Entry 1NAM (X-ray diffraction, 2.70 A resolution); this record covers chains A and B of the 5 polymer chains in the assembly.

== Chain A ==
Molecule: BM3.3 T Cell Receptor alpha-Chain
Source organism: Mus musculus
Notes: fragment: Fv Fragment, Variable Domain
Sequence (116 residues; each row starts with the number of its first residue; note: 1 number in that range is skipped by the numbering (no residue carries it; nothing is unmodelled there)):
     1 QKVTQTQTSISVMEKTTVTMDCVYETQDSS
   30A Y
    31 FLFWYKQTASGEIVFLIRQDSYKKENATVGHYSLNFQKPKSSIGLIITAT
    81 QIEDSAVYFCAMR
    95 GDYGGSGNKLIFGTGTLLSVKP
Cystine bridges: Cys22-Cys90
Covalently attached groups: N-acetylglucosamine (NAG) linked to Asn56

== Chain B ==
Molecule: BM3.3 T Cell Receptor beta-Chain
Source organism: Mus musculus
Notes: fragment: Fv Fragment, Variable Domain
Sequence (113 residues; each row starts with the number of its first residue; note: 5 numbers in that range are skipped by the numbering (no residue carries them; nothing is unmodelled there)):
     1 VTLLEQNPRWRLVPRGQAVNLRCILKNSQY
   30A P
    31 WMSWYQQDLQKQLQWLFTLRSPGDKEVKSLPGADYLATRVTDTELRLQVA
    81 NMSQGRT
    90 LYCTCSADRVG
   103 N
   105 TLYFGEGSRLIV
  116A V
Cystine bridges: Cys23-Cys92

== How chain A and chain B interact ==
Contacting residue pairs (47):
  Phe31(A) with Gly100(B)
  Phe33(A) with Thr105(B)
  Tyr35(A) with Thr105(B); Leu106(B), hydrogen bond (side chain-backbone); Phe108(B), hydrophobic
  Gln37(A) with Gln37(B), hydrogen bond; Lys41(B); Tyr91(B), hydrogen bond
  Gly41(A) with Tyr91(B), hydrogen bond (backbone-side chain)
  Ile43(A) with Tyr91(B); Phe108(B)
  Phe45(A) with Thr105(B)
  Arg48(A) with Gly100(B), hydrogen bond (side chain-backbone); Asn103(B); Thr105(B), hydrogen bond
  Phe89(A) with Gln37(B); Lys41(B)
  Arg93(A) with Ser95(B); Asp97(B), hydrogen bond (side chain-backbone); Arg98(B), hydrogen bond (side chain-backbone); Val99(B); Gly100(B); Asn103(B), hydrogen bond (side chain-backbone); Leu106(B)
  Tyr97(A) with Arg98(B), hydrogen bond; Val99(B), hydrophobic
  Gly99(A) with Arg98(B), hydrogen bond (backbone-side chain)
  Ser100(A) with Trp45(B); Thr48(B)
  Gly101(A) with Arg98(B)
  Asn102(A) with Trp31(B); Ser33(B); Tyr35(B), hydrogen bond (backbone-side chain); Trp45(B); Thr48(B), hydrogen bond (backbone-side chain); Ser95(B), hydrogen bond; Asp97(B); Arg98(B); Leu106(B)
  Lys103(A) with Tyr35(B); Trp45(B)
  Leu104(A) with Tyr35(B), hydrogen bond (backbone-side chain)
  Phe106(A) with Gln42(B); Leu43(B), hydrophobic; Phe108(B), hydrophobic
  Gly107(A) with Gln42(B)
  Thr108(A) with Gln42(B)
Interface residues without a listed pair, chain A (21 interface residues in all): Val87
Interface residues without a listed pair, chain B (21 interface residues in all): Tyr107, Glu110

== In short ==
Chain A and chain B each contribute 21 residues to their interface, with 15 hydrogen bonds. Polar pairs
include Tyr35(A)-Leu106(B), Gln37(A)-Gln37(B) and Gln37(A)-Tyr91(B). N-acetylglucosamine is covalently linked
to Asn56(A).
Chain A is BM3.3 T Cell Receptor alpha-Chain and chain B is BM3.3 T Cell Receptor beta-Chain, both from Mus
musculus; the structure, Murine alloreactive scfv TCR-peptide-MHC class I molecule complex, was determined by
X-ray diffraction (same publication as 1NAN).
